Entry 4BPB (X-ray diffraction, 2.58 A resolution); this record covers chains A and D of the 3 polymer chains in the assembly.

== Chain A ==
Molecule: Probable ATP-dependent RNA helicase DDX58
From: Homo sapiens
Notes: EC 3.6.4.13
UniProtKB: O95786 (DDX58_HUMAN); residues 230-925 here = UniProt positions 230-925
Chain sequence (698 residues; numbered 230 to 925 plus 2 insertion-coded residues; the number before each row is that of its first residue; a row labelled like 671A-671B holds insertion residues (671A, then the next letters in order)):
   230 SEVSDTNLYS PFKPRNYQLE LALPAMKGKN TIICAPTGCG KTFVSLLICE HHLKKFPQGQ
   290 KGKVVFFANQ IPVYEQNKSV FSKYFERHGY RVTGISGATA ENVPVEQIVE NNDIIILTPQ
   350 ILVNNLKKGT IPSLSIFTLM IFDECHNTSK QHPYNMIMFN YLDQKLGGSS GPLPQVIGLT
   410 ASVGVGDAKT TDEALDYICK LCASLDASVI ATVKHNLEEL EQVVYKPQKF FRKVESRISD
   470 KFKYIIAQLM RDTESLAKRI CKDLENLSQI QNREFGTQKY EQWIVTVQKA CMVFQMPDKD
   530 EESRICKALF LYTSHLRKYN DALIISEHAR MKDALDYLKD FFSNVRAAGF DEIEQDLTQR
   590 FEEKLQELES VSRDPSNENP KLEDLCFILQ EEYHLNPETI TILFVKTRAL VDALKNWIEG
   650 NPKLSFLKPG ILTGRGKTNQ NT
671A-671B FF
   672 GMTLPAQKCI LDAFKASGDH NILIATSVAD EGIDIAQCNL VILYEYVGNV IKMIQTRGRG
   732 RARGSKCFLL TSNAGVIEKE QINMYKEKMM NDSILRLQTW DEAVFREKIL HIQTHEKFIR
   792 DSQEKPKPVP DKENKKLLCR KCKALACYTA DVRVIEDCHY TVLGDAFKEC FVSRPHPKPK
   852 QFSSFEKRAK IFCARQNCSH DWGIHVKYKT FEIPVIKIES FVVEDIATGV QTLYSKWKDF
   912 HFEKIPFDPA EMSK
Disordered / not traced: 230-235, 523-528, 661-671, 671A-671B, 672-690, 702-706, 719-720, 725-733, 922-925
Differences from the reference sequence: conflict Asn-306 (Gln in O95786), Thr-419 (Asn in O95786), Asp-828 (Glu in O95786); insertion (671A-671B)
Cystine bridges: Cys-520/Cys-535
Ion coordination: Zn2+: Cys-810, Cys-813, Cys-864, Cys-869
Curated features (UniProtKB/Swiss-Prot):
  - motif: Asp-372 to His-375 (DECH box)
  - binding site (ATP): Ala-264 to Thr-271
  - binding site (Zn(2+)): Cys-810, Cys-813, Cys-864, Cys-869
  - modified residue: Asn-495 (Microbial infection: Deamidated asparagine), Asn-549 (Microbial infection: Deamidated asparagine), Thr-770 (Phosphothreonine), Ser-854 (Phosphoserine), Ser-855 (Phosphoserine), Lys-858 (N6-acetyllysine), Lys-909 (N6-acetyllysine)
  - cross-link: Lys-812 (Glycyl lysine isopeptide (Lys-Gly) (interchain with G-Cter in ubiquitin))
Reported in the primary citation:
  - mutagenesis - Q511A, P799DEL/V800DEL/P801DEL: decreased signaling in response to RNA
  - mutagenesis - Q247A: decreased catalytic activity on ATP
  - mutagenesis - Q247A: decreased catalytic activity on dsGC10
  - mutagenesis - Q769A, Q784A: decreased signaling in response to interferon response

== Chain D ==
Molecule: 10-nt RNA strand
From: Homo sapiens
Sequence (10 nucleotides; each row starts with the number of its first residue):
     1 GCGCGCGCGC

== Chain A / chain D interface ==
Pairs across the interface - 22 pairs, chain A then chain D:
  Asn-298(A) / C8(D)  hydrogen bond to the sugar
  Asn-298(A) / G9(D)  sugar contact
  Gln-299(A) / C8(D)  phosphate contact
  Gln-299(A) / G9(D)  phosphate contact
  Ile-300(A) / G9(D)  hydrogen bond to the phosphate
  Ile-300(A) / C10(D)  phosphate contact
  Ser-325(A) / C10(D)  phosphate contact
  Gly-326(A) / C10(D)  hydrogen bond to the phosphate
  Thr-347(A) / G9(D)  phosphate contact
  Thr-347(A) / C10(D)  hydrogen bond to the phosphate
  Gln-349(A) / G9(D)  sugar contact
  Gln-349(A) / C10(D)  sugar contact
  Ile-350(A) / C10(D)  sugar contact
  Asn-353(A) / C10(D)  hydrogen bond to the phosphate
  Gln-498(A) / C4(D)  hydrogen bond to the phosphate
  Ile-499(A) / C4(D)  phosphate contact
  Ile-499(A) / G5(D)  phosphate contact
  Gln-511(A) / G5(D)  hydrogen bond to the sugar
  Thr-515(A) / G5(D)  phosphate contact
  Phe-853(A) / C10(D)  base contact
  Ser-854(A) / C10(D)  hydrogen bond to the sugar
  Ser-906(A) / G3(D)  hydrogen bond to the phosphate
Other interface residues (no listed pair), chain A (19 interface residues in all): Pro-301, Glu-890, Asp-910
Other interface residues (no listed pair), chain D (8 interface residues in all): C2, C6

== Overview ==
19 residues of chain A and 8 residues of chain D are in contact; the contacts include 9 hydrogen bonds. Polar
contacts include Asn-298(A)/C8(D), Gln-511(A)/G5(D) and Ser-854(A)/C10(D). From the paper: Q511A and
P799DEL/V800DEL/P801DEL of chain A reduce signaling in response to RNA; Q769A and Q784A of chain A reduce
signaling in response to interferon response.
Chain A is Probable ATP-dependent RNA helicase DDX58 and chain D is a 10-nt RNA strand, both from Homo
sapiens; the structure, Structural insights into RNA recognition by rig-I, was determined by X-ray diffraction
(same publication as 2YKG).
